Entry 6GRI (X-ray diffraction, 2.70 A resolution); this record covers chains 1 and 2 of the 4 polymer chains in the assembly.

# Chain 1 (and 2)
Molecule: Microcin B17-processing protein McbB
From: Escherichia coli
Notes: chain 2 of this document is another copy of the same molecule, construct and numbering; everything in this record applies to it too
Reference sequence: P23184 (MCBB_ECOLX); numbering as in UniProt (aligned over 1-295)
Amino-acid sequence (295 residues; numbered 1 to 295; the number before each row is that of its first residue):
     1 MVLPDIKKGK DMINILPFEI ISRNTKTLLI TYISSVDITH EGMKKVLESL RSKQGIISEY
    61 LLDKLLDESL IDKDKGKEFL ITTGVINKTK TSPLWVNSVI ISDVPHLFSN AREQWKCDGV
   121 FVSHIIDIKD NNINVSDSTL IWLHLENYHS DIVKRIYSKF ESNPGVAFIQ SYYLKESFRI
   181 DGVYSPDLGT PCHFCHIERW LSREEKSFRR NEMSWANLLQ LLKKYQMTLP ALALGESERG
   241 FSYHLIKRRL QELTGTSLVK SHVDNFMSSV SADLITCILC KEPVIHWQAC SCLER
Not modelled in the structure: 1-11 (chain 2: 1-11, 133-134, 204-212, 255-260, 293-295)
Bound ions: Zn2+: Cys192, Cys195, Cys290, Cys292
What the authors report for this chain:
  - conformationally variable residues (order/disorder transition, side-chain flip): Glu204 to Glu212, Met213

# Chain 1 / chain 2 interface
Contacting residue pairs (64):
  Pro17(1) with Leu232(2)
  Glu19(1) with Pro230(2); Ala231(2); Leu232(2); Ala233(2), hydrogen bond (side chain-backbone)
  Ile21(1) with Leu222(2), hydrophobic; Met227(2); Thr228(2); Pro230(2)
  Ser22(1) with Met227(2)
  Arg23(1) with Tyr225(2); Gln226(2); Met227(2)
  Lys26(1) with Tyr225(2)
  Leu28(1) with Met213(2), hydrophobic; Leu218(2), hydrophobic
  Ile30(1) with Leu229(2), hydrophobic; Leu232(2), hydrophobic
  Thr31(1) with Leu232(2)
  Tyr32(1) with Lys175(2); Glu176(2); Leu232(2), hydrophobic
  Ser35(1) with Met213(2); Leu218(2)
  Gln114(1) with Glu236(2), hydrogen bond
  Glu236(1) with Gln114(2), hydrogen bond; Tyr243(2)
  Ser237(1) with Tyr243(2); His244(2), hydrogen bond; Lys247(2), hydrogen bond
  Glu238(1) with His244(2); Lys247(2), salt bridge; Arg248(2), salt bridge
  Gly240(1) with Ser237(2); Gly240(2); Phe241(2)
  Phe241(1) with Gly240(2); Phe241(2), hydrophobic; His244(2)
  Tyr243(1) with Glu236(2); Ser237(2)
  His244(1) with Ser237(2), hydrogen bond; Glu238(2); Phe241(2); Leu274(2), hydrogen bond (side chain-backbone); Cys277(2)
  Leu245(1) with Cys277(2), hydrophobic
  Lys247(1) with Ser237(2), hydrogen bond; Glu238(2), salt bridge
  Arg248(1) with Glu238(2), salt bridge; Leu274(2), hydrogen bond (side chain-backbone); Ile275(2), hydrogen bond (side chain-backbone); Cys277(2)
  Leu258(1) with Ile275(2), hydrophobic
  Val259(1) with Ile275(2), hydrophobic
  Leu274(1) with His244(2), hydrogen bond (backbone-side chain); Arg248(2), hydrogen bond (backbone-side chain)
  Ile275(1) with Arg248(2)
  Thr276(1) with Leu279(2)
  Cys277(1) with His244(2), hydrogen bond; Leu245(2), hydrophobic; Arg248(2)
  Leu279(1) with Thr276(2); Cys277(2)
Interface residues without a listed pair, chain 1 (33 interface residues in all): Phe18, Asp37, Arg51, Asn110
Interface residues without a listed pair, chain 2 (32 interface residues in all): Asp118, Leu221

# Overview
33 residues of chain 1 face 32 of chain 2 across their interface, with 13 hydrogen bonds and 4 salt bridges.
Among the polar pairs are Glu238(1)-Lys247(2), Glu238(1)-Arg248(2) and Glu19(1)-Ala233(2). Cys192(1),
Cys195(1), Cys290(1) and Cys292(1) coordinate Zn2+. The paper reports conformational variability at Glu204(1)
and Met213(1).
Both chains are Microcin B17-processing protein McbB (Escherichia coli). Entry 6GRI (E. coli Microcin
synthetase McbBCD complex) was determined by X-ray diffraction (same publication as 6GOS, 6GRG and 6GRH).
